5GIS - chains H and C of the 3 polymer chains in the assembly; structure by X-ray diffraction, 1.93 A resolution.

# Chain H
Protein: Heavy chain of Fab fragment
Source organism: Mus musculus
Notes: antibody fragment or engineered binder
Chain sequence (240 residues; each row starts with the number of its first residue; note: 4 numbers in that range are skipped by the numbering (no residue carries them; nothing is unmodelled there); a row labelled like 82A-82C holds insertion residues (82A, then the next letters in order); numbers below 1 keep their minus sign (Met-18 is residue -18)):
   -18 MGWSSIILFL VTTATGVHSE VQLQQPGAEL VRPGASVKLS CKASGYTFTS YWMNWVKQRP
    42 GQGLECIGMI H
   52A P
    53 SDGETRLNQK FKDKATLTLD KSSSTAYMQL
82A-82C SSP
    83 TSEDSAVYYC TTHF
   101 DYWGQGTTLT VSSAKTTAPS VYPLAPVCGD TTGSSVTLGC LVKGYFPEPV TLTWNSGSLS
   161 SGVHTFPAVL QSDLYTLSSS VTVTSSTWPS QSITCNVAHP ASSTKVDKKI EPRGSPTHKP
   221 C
Not modelled in the structure: -18 to 0, 131-133, 215-221
Modified positions: Glu1 (pyroglutamic acid; PCA)
Disulfide bonds: Cys22-Cys92, Cys140-Cys195

# Chain C
Protein: Thr-lys-pro-ile-thr-ile-gly-ser-his-ala-his-gly-asp-gln-tyr-lys
Chain sequence (16 residues; each row starts with the number of its first residue):
   165 TKPITIGSHA HGDQYK
Not modelled in the structure: 165-166, 177-180

# How chain H and chain C interact
Pairs across the interface (19; chain H residue first):
  Val2(H) - His173(C)
  Tyr27(H) - His173(C)
  Tyr32(H) - His173(C)
  Trp33(H) - Ile168(C)
  Asn35(H) - Ile168(C)
  Thr94(H) - His173(C)  hydrogen bond
  His95(H) - Ile168(C)
  His95(H) - Thr169(C)  hydrogen bond (side chain-backbone)
  His95(H) - Ile170(C)
  His95(H) - Gly171(C)  hydrogen bond (backbone-backbone)
  His95(H) - Ser172(C)  hydrogen bond
  His95(H) - His173(C)
  Phe96(H) - Ile170(C)  hydrophobic
  Asp101(H) - Gly171(C)
  Asp101(H) - Ser172(C)
  Asp101(H) - His173(C)  hydrogen bond (side chain-backbone)
  Asp101(H) - Ala174(C)  hydrogen bond (side chain-backbone)
  Tyr102(H) - His173(C)
  Tyr102(H) - Ala174(C)
Also at the interface, not in a pair above, chain H (11 interface residues in all): Met50
Also at the interface, not in a pair above, chain C (8 interface residues in all): Pro167

# Summary
11 residues of chain H face 8 of chain C across their interface, with 6 hydrogen bonds. Polar contacts include
Thr94(H)-His173(C), His95(H)-Thr169(C) and His95(H)-Ser172(C).
Here chain H is Heavy chain of Fab fragment (Mus musculus) and chain C is
Thr-lys-pro-ile-thr-ile-gly-ser-his-ala-his-gly-asp-gln-tyr-lys. Entry 5GIS (Crystal structure of a Fab
fragment with its ligand peptide) was determined by X-ray diffraction together with 5GIR from the same study.
